Entry 1BEZ (X-ray diffraction, 2.10 A resolution); this record covers chain A.

Chain A:
Protein: Haloalkane dehalogenase
Organism: Xanthobacter autotrophicus
Notes: EC 3.8.1.5
UniProtKB: P22643 (DHLA_XANAU); numbering as in UniProt (aligned over 1-310)
Sequence (310 residues; numbered 1 to 310; the number before each row is that of its first residue):
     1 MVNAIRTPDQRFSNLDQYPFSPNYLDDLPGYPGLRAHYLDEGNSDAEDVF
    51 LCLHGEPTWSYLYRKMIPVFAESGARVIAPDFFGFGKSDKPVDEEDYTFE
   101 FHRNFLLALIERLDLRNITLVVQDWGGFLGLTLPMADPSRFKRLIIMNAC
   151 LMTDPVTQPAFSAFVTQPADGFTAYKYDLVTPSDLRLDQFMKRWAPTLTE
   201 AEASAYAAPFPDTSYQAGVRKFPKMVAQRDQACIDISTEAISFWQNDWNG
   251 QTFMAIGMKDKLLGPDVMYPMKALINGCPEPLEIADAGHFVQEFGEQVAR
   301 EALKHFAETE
Construct notes: cloning artifact (2); engineered mutation Tyr-175 (Trp in P22643)
Curated features (UniProtKB/Swiss-Prot):
  - active site: Asp-124 (Nucleophile), Asp-260 (Proton donor), His-289 (Proton acceptor)
  - binding site (chloride): Trp-125
From the paper describing this entry:
  - binding site for acetic acid: Asp-89, Asp-124, Trp-125, Phe-128, Tyr-175, Val-226
  - conformationally variable residues (side-chain flip): Tyr-175
  - catalytic residues: Trp-125 (citing earlier work)
  - mutagenesis - W175Y (6-fold): decreased binding to 1,2-dibromoethane (DBE)
  - mutagenesis - W175Y (2-fold): increased catalytic activity on DBE
  - mutagenesis - W175Y (15-fold): decreased catalytic activity on DCE
  - mutagenesis - W175Y (14-fold): decreased binding to bromide ions

Summary:
From UniProt: 3 active-site residues and chloride-binding residue Trp-125. From the paper: the catalytic
residue Trp-125; W175Y reduces binding to 1,2-dibromoethane (DBE).
Chain A is Haloalkane dehalogenase (Xanthobacter autotrophicus); the structure, Haloalkane dehalogenase mutant
with trp 175 replaced by tyr at ph 5, was determined by X-ray diffraction, deposited together with 1BE0 and
1BEE.
